2EZU - chains A and B; structure by X-ray diffraction, 2.16 A resolution.

# Chain A (and B)
Protein: Pyruvate oxidase
Organism: Lactobacillus plantarum
Notes: EC 1.2.3.3; chain B of this document is another copy of the same molecule, construct and numbering; everything in this record applies to it too
UniProt: P37063 (POXB_LACPL); numbering as in UniProt (aligned over 1-603)
Amino-acid sequence (603 residues; numbered 1 to 603; the number before each row is that of its first residue):
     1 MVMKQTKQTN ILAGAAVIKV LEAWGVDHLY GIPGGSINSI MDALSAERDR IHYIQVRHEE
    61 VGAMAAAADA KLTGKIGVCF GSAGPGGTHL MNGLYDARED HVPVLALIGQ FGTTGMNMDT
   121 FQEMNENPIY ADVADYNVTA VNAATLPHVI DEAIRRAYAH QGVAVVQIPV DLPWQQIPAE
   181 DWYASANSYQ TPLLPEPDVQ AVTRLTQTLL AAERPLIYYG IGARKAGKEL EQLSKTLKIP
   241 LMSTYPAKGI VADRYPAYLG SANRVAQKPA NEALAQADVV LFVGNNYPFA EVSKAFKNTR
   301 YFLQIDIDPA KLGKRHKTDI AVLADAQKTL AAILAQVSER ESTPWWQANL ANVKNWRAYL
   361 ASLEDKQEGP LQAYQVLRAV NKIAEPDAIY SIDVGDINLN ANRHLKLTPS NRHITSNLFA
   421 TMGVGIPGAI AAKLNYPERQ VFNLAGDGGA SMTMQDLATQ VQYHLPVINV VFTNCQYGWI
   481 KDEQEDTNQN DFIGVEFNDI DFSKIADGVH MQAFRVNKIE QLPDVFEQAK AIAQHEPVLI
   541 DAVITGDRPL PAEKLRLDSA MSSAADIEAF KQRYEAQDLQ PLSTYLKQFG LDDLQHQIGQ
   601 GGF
Unresolved in the structure: 1-8, 594-603
Sequence notes: engineered mutation Trp479 (Phe in P37063)
Bound ions: Mg2+: Asp447, Asn474, Gln476 (together with 2-acetyl-thiamine diphosphate); Na+: Met452, Gln455
Small-molecule neighbours:
  - FAD (flavin-adenine dinucleotide): His101, Phe121, Gly220, Ile221, Gly222, Thr244, Tyr245, Pro246, Ala247, Ser261, Ala262, Asn263, Arg264, Val265, Gly284, Asn285, Asn286, Tyr287, Pro288, Phe289, Ile305, Asp306, Ile307, Asp308, Lys311, Ala324, Asp325, Ala326, Val394, Gly395, Asn398, Thr415, Ser416, Asn417, Leu418, Ala420, Trp479
  - 2-acetyl-thiamine diphosphate (HTL): Ile32, Pro33, Gly34, Glu59, Ser82, Pro85, Gly86, His89, Asn92, Phe121, Gln122, Val394, Gly395, Asp396, Ile397, Ala420, Thr421, Met422, Gly446, Asp447, Gly448, Gly449, Met452, Asn474, Gln476, Tyr477, Gly478, Trp479, Ile480
  - pyruvic acid (PYR): Leu555, Arg556, Leu557, Asp558, Met561, Ser562, Pro581
Swiss-Prot annotation at these positions:
  - binding site (Mg(2+)): Asp447, Asn474, Gln476

# How chain A and chain B interact
Residue-residue contacts (60; chain A residue first):
  His148(A) - Glu291(B)  salt bridge
  His148(A) - Lys314(B)
  Glu152(A) - Lys314(B)  salt bridge
  Arg155(A) - Pro309(B)
  Arg155(A) - Ala310(B)  hydrogen bond (side chain-backbone)
  Arg155(A) - Leu312(B)
  Arg155(A) - Lys314(B)
  Ala159(A) - Ala310(B)
  Tyr183(A) - Gly313(B)  hydrogen bond (side chain-backbone)
  Tyr183(A) - Lys314(B)  hydrogen bond (side chain-backbone)
  Tyr183(A) - Arg315(B)
  Tyr183(A) - His316(B)  hydrogen bond (side chain-backbone)
  Tyr183(A) - Lys317(B)
  Ser185(A) - Leu312(B)
  Ser185(A) - Gly313(B)
  Asn187(A) - Thr318(B)  hydrogen bond (side chain-backbone)
  Ser188(A) - Leu312(B)
  Ser188(A) - Gly313(B)
  Ser188(A) - Thr318(B)
  Ser188(A) - Ala321(B)
  Gln190(A) - Pro309(B)
  Gln190(A) - Leu312(B)
  Gln190(A) - Leu323(B)
  Thr191(A) - Leu323(B)
  Pro192(A) - Pro309(B)  hydrophobic
  Leu193(A) - Leu323(B)
  Leu194(A) - Pro195(B)
  Pro195(A) - Pro192(B)  hydrophobic
  Pro195(A) - Leu193(B)
  Glu196(A) - Leu193(B)  hydrogen bond (backbone-backbone)
  Glu196(A) - Pro195(B)
  Asp198(A) - Leu193(B)
  Glu291(A) - His148(B)  salt bridge
  Pro309(A) - Arg155(B)
  Pro309(A) - Ala159(B)  hydrophobic
  Ala310(A) - Arg155(B)  hydrogen bond (backbone-side chain)
  Ala310(A) - Ala159(B)  hydrophobic
  Leu312(A) - Arg155(B)
  Leu312(A) - Ser185(B)
  Leu312(A) - Ser188(B)
  Leu312(A) - Gln190(B)
  Gly313(A) - Tyr183(B)  hydrogen bond (backbone-side chain)
  Gly313(A) - Ser185(B)
  Gly313(A) - Ser188(B)
  Lys314(A) - His148(B)  hydrogen bond (backbone-side chain)
  Lys314(A) - Glu152(B)  salt bridge
  Lys314(A) - Arg155(B)
  Lys314(A) - Tyr183(B)  hydrogen bond (backbone-side chain)
  Arg315(A) - Tyr183(B)
  His316(A) - Tyr183(B)  hydrogen bond (backbone-side chain)
  Lys317(A) - Tyr183(B)
  Lys317(A) - Ala184(B)  hydrogen bond (side chain-backbone)
  Lys317(A) - Asn187(B)  hydrogen bond
  Thr318(A) - Asn187(B)  hydrogen bond (backbone-side chain)
  Thr318(A) - Ser188(B)  hydrogen bond
  Ala321(A) - Ser188(B)
  Ala321(A) - Gln190(B)  hydrogen bond (backbone-side chain)
  Val322(A) - Gln190(B)
  Leu323(A) - Gln190(B)  hydrogen bond (backbone-side chain)
  Leu323(A) - Pro192(B)
Other interface residues (no listed pair), chain A (31 interface residues in all): His160, Pro197
Other interface residues (no listed pair), chain B (29 interface residues in all): His160, Thr191, Leu194, Ala324

# Overview
31 residues of chain A face 29 of chain B across their interface; the contacts include 17 hydrogen bonds and 4
salt bridges. Polar pairs include His148(A)-Glu291(B), Glu152(A)-Lys314(B) and Arg155(A)-Ala310(B). Ligands of
chain A: 2-acetyl-thiamine diphosphate, flavin-adenine dinucleotide and pyruvic acid.
Both chains are Pyruvate oxidase (Lactobacillus plantarum). Entry 2EZU (Pyruvate oxidase variant F479W in
complex with reaction intermediate 2-acetyl-thiamin diphosphate) was determined by X-ray diffraction,
deposited together with 2EZ4, 2EZ8, 2EZ9 and 2EZT.
